PDB entry 5L9Z | X-ray diffraction, 1.57 A resolution | chains A and B

# Chain A
Molecule: Heparanase
Organism: Homo sapiens
Notes: EC 3.2.1.166
Reference sequence: Q9Y251 (HPSE_HUMAN); residue numbers follow UniProt; this construct covers 158-543
Amino-acid sequence (389 residues; numbered 155 to 543; the number before each row is that of its first residue):
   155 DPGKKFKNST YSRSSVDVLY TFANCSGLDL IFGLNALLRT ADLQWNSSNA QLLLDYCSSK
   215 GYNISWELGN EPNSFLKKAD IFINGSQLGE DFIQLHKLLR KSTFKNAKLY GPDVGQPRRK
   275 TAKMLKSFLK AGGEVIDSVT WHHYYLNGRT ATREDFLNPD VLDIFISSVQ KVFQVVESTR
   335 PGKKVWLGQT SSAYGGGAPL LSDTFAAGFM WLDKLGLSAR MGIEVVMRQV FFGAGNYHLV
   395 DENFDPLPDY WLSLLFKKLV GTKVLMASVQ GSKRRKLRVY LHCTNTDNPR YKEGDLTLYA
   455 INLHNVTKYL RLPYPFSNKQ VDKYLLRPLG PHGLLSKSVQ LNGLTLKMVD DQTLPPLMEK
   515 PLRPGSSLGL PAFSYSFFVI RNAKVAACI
Not modelled in the structure: 155-158
Differences from the reference sequence: expression tag (155-157); variant Arg307 (Lys in Q9Y251); engineered mutation Gln343 (Glu in Q9Y251)
Disulfide bonds: Cys437-Cys542
Covalent attachments: N-acetylglucosamine (NAG) linked to Asn200, Asn217, Asn238, Asn459
Small-molecule neighbours: GUX ((1R,2S,3R,4S,5S,6R)-7-[8-[(azanylidene-{4}-azanylidene)amino]octyl]-3,4,5-tris(oxidanyl)-7-azabicyclo[4.1.0]heptane-2-carboxylic acid): Asn224, Glu225, Gln270, Arg272, Tyr298, Tyr299, Leu300, Gln343, Tyr348, Gly349, Gly350, Gln383, Tyr391
UniProt features mapped onto this chain:
  - region: Phe527 to Ile543 (Required for transferring proheparanase to the Golgi apparatus, secretion and subsequent enzyme activity and for enhancement of PKB/AKT1 phosphorylation)
  - active site: Glu225 (Proton donor)
  - binding site (heparan sulfate group): Lys158 to Asn162, Gln270 to Lys280, His296, Arg303, Tyr348 to Gly350, Gly389 to Tyr391
  - glycosylation (N-linked (GlcNAc...) asparagine): Asn162, Asn178, Asn200, Asn217, Asn238, Asn459
  - natural variant: Asn260 (N260S: In some hepatocellular carcinoma), Arg307 (K307R: this construct carries the variant)
  - mutagenesis: Lys158 (K158A: No association with GS-modified heparin; when associated with K-158), Lys161 (K161A: Two-fold increase in the level of secretion upon addition of GS-modified heparin. No association with GS-modified heparin; when associated with K-161), Asn162 (N162Q: Faster electrophoretic migration typical of a size reduction and important decrease of secretion. Larger size reduction; when associated with Q-178; Q-200; Q-217; Q-238 and Q-459), Asn178 (N178Q: Faster electrophoretic migration typical of a size reduction and important decrease of secretion. Larger size reduction; when associated with Q-162; Q-200; Q-217; Q-238 and Q-459), Asn200 (N200Q: Faster electrophoretic migration typical of a size reduction and partial decrease in secretion. Larger size reduction; when associated with Q-162; Q-178; Q-217; Q-238 and Q-459), Asn217 (N217Q: Faster electrophoretic migration typical of a size reduction and partial decrease in secretion. Larger size reduction; when associated with Q-162; Q-178; Q-200; Q-238 and Q-459), Glu225 (E225A: Loss of heparanase activity. No effect on HPSE-mediated cell adhesion), Asn238 (N238Q: Faster electrophoretic migration typical of a size reduction. Larger size reduction and important decrease of secretion; when associated with Q-162; Q-178; Q-200; Q-217 and Q-459), Asp367 (D367A: Strong decrease in heparanase activity), Glu378 (E378A: No reduction in heparanase activity), Glu396 (E396A: No reduction in heparanase activity), Val414 (V414K: Abolishes processing, secretion and enzyme activity), 17 further mutagenesis entries in UniProt

# Chain B
Molecule: Heparanase
Organism: Homo sapiens
Notes: EC 3.2.1.166
Reference sequence: Q9Y251 (HPSE_HUMAN); residue numbers follow UniProt; this construct covers 36-109
Amino-acid sequence (77 residues; row label = number of the first residue in the row):
    33 DPGQDVVDLD FFTQEPLHLV SPSFLSVTID ANLATDPRFL ILLGSPKLRT LARGLSPAYL
    93 RFGGTKTDFL IFDPKKE
Not modelled in the structure: 33-35
Differences from the reference sequence: expression tag (33-35)
Small-molecule neighbours: GUX ((1R,2S,3R,4S,5S,6R)-7-[8-[(azanylidene-{4}-azanylidene)amino]octyl]-3,4,5-tris(oxidanyl)-7-azabicyclo[4.1.0]heptane-2-carboxylic acid): Asp62, Gly96, Thr97
UniProt features mapped onto this chain:
  - binding site (heparan sulfate group): Asp62 to Asn64, Thr97

# Interface between chain A and chain B
Pairs across the interface (206):
  Phe160(A) with Thr97(B); Phe101(B), hydrophobic
  Lys161(A) with Lys98(B), hydrogen bond (backbone-side chain); Phe101(B)
  Asn162(A) with Phe101(B); Ile103(B)
  Ser163(A) with Lys98(B), hydrogen bond; Phe101(B), hydrogen bond (backbone-backbone); Leu102(B); Ile103(B), hydrogen bond (backbone-backbone)
  Thr164(A) with Ile103(B); Asp105(B); Lys108(B), hydrogen bond (backbone-side chain)
  Tyr165(A) with Leu102(B), hydrophobic; Ile103(B), hydrogen bond (backbone-backbone); Phe104(B); Asp105(B), hydrogen bond (backbone-backbone)
  Ser166(A) with Asp105(B); Lys108(B)
  Arg167(A) with Phe104(B); Pro106(B), hydrogen bond (side chain-backbone); Lys108(B)
  Ser168(A) with Leu72(B); Glu109(B)
  Ser169(A) with Phe71(B)
  Val172(A) with Phe71(B); Leu72(B), hydrophobic; Leu75(B), hydrophobic
  Leu173(A) with Phe94(B), hydrophobic
  Thr175(A) with Arg81(B)
  Phe176(A) with Leu75(B); Arg81(B); Ala84(B), hydrophobic; Leu92(B), hydrophobic
  Cys179(A) with Arg81(B); Arg85(B), hydrogen bond (backbone-side chain)
  Ser180(A) with Arg81(B); Ala84(B); Arg85(B); Ser88(B)
  Gly181(A) with Ser88(B), hydrogen bond (backbone-side chain)
  Leu182(A) with Ala84(B); Ala90(B)
  Asp183(A) with Ala90(B), hydrogen bond (backbone-backbone); Tyr91(B); Leu92(B), hydrogen bond (backbone-backbone)
  Leu184(A) with Leu92(B)
  Ile185(A) with Tyr91(B), hydrophobic; Leu92(B), hydrogen bond (backbone-backbone); Arg93(B); Phe94(B), hydrogen bond (backbone-backbone)
  Phe186(A) with Phe94(B), hydrophobic
  Gly187(A) with Phe94(B), hydrogen bond (backbone-backbone); Thr99(B)
  Leu188(A) with Thr99(B); Asp100(B)
  Asn189(A) with Thr99(B); Asp100(B), hydrogen bond (side chain-backbone); Phe101(B); Leu102(B), hydrogen bond (side chain-backbone)
  Ala190(A) with Asp100(B), hydrogen bond (backbone-side chain)
  Leu191(A) with Asp100(B)
  Asn203(A) with Ile103(B); Phe104(B), hydrogen bond (side chain-backbone)
  Leu206(A) with Phe104(B)
  Leu207(A) with Phe104(B)
  Tyr210(A) with Phe104(B), hydrophobic
  Glu221(A) with Arg93(B), salt bridge
  Gly223(A) with Asp100(B)
  Asn224(A) with Arg93(B), hydrogen bond; Gly96(B), hydrogen bond (side chain-backbone); Thr97(B); Thr99(B); Asp100(B), hydrogen bond (backbone-side chain)
  Phe229(A) with Asp100(B)
  Lys232(A) with Thr97(B); Phe101(B)
  Tyr264(A) with Tyr91(B)
  Asp267(A) with Arg93(B), salt bridge
  Trp340(A) with Tyr91(B), hydrophobic
  Gly342(A) with Thr60(B); Arg93(B)
  Gln343(A) with Arg93(B); Gly96(B)
  Trp365(A) with Leu57(B), hydrophobic
  Leu369(A) with Phe56(B); Leu57(B), hydrophobic
  Ala373(A) with His50(B); Val52(B), hydrophobic; Phe56(B), hydrophobic
  Arg374(A) with Leu49(B); His50(B), hydrogen bond (backbone-side chain)
  Met375(A) with His50(B)
  Gly376(A) with His50(B)
  Ile377(A) with Val52(B); Phe56(B)
  Glu378(A) with Val52(B); Ser53(B), hydrogen bond (backbone-backbone); Phe56(B)
  Val379(A) with Ser53(B); Ser55(B); Phe56(B); Ser58(B)
  Val380(A) with Phe56(B), hydrogen bond (backbone-backbone); Leu57(B); Ser58(B), hydrogen bond (backbone-backbone)
  Met381(A) with Ser58(B); Thr60(B); Arg93(B)
  Arg382(A) with Ser58(B), hydrogen bond (backbone-backbone); Val59(B); Thr60(B), hydrogen bond (backbone-backbone)
  Gln383(A) with Thr60(B), hydrogen bond; Asp62(B), hydrogen bond
  Val384(A) with Thr60(B); Asp62(B)
  Phe385(A) with Val59(B), hydrophobic; Thr60(B), hydrogen bond (backbone-backbone); Leu80(B), hydrophobic; Leu83(B); Ala84(B)
  Phe386(A) with Ile61(B); Leu80(B), hydrophobic
  Leu393(A) with Val59(B), hydrophobic
  Val394(A) with Leu80(B), hydrophobic; Leu83(B), hydrophobic
  Phe398(A) with Leu74(B); Ser77(B); Lys79(B), hydrogen bond (backbone-side chain); Leu83(B)
  Asp399(A) with Lys79(B), salt bridge
  Tyr404(A) with Leu83(B), hydrogen bond (side chain-backbone)
  Ser407(A) with Leu57(B)
  Leu408(A) with Gly86(B)
  Phe410(A) with Phe56(B), hydrophobic; Leu57(B), hydrophobic
  Lys411(A) with Pro54(B); Leu57(B), hydrogen bond (side chain-backbone); Gly86(B); Leu87(B), hydrogen bond (side chain-backbone); Pro89(B), hydrogen bond (side chain-backbone)
  Lys412(A) with Gly86(B), hydrogen bond (side chain-backbone)
  Thr416(A) with His50(B); Leu51(B); Val52(B), hydrogen bond (backbone-backbone); Ser53(B); Pro54(B)
  Lys417(A) with Pro48(B); His50(B); Leu51(B)
  Val418(A) with Pro48(B); Leu49(B), hydrogen bond (backbone-backbone); His50(B), hydrogen bond (backbone-backbone); Val52(B), hydrophobic
  Leu419(A) with Phe44(B); Glu47(B); Pro48(B), hydrophobic; Leu49(B)
  Met420(A) with Phe43(B); Phe44(B), hydrogen bond (backbone-backbone); Leu49(B), hydrophobic
  Ala421(A) with Asp42(B); Phe43(B), hydrophobic
  Ser422(A) with Leu41(B); Asp42(B), hydrogen bond (backbone-backbone)
  Val423(A) with Val39(B), hydrophobic; Asp40(B); Leu41(B), hydrophobic
  Gln424(A) with Asp40(B), hydrogen bond (backbone-backbone); Asp42(B), hydrogen bond
  Leu431(A) with Val39(B), hydrophobic
  Leu435(A) with Phe43(B), hydrophobic
  Leu452(A) with Leu41(B), hydrophobic
  Val460(A) with Asp37(B)
  Thr461(A) with Asp37(B)
  Lys462(A) with Asp37(B), salt bridge
  Tyr463(A) with Asp37(B), hydrogen bond (backbone-backbone); Val38(B); Val39(B), hydrogen bond (backbone-backbone)
  Leu464(A) with Val39(B); Leu41(B), hydrophobic
  Arg465(A) with Val38(B); Val39(B), hydrogen bond (backbone-backbone); Asp40(B), salt bridge; Leu41(B), hydrogen bond (backbone-backbone)
  Leu466(A) with Phe43(B), hydrophobic
  Pro467(A) with Leu41(B); Phe43(B), hydrophobic
  Phe470(A) with Phe43(B), hydrophobic
  Met502(A) with Lys79(B); Thr82(B); Leu83(B), hydrophobic
  Asp505(A) with Pro78(B); Lys79(B); Thr82(B), hydrogen bond (backbone-side chain)
  Gln506(A) with Pro78(B); Thr82(B)
  Thr507(A) with Thr82(B)
  Leu508(A) with Leu83(B), hydrophobic; Gly86(B)
  Ile534(A) with Phe43(B), hydrophobic
  Val539(A) with Thr45(B)
  Ala541(A) with Thr45(B); Gln46(B); Glu47(B); Pro48(B)
Other interface residues (no listed pair), chain A (108 interface residues in all): Val170, Ala177, Leu192, Ala233, His296, Ser372, Gly387, Asn397, Pro400, Gly415, Val433, Leu450
Other interface residues (no listed pair), chain B (66 interface residues in all): Gln36, Leu65, Thr67, Gly95, Lys107

# Overview
108 residues of chain A and 66 residues of chain B are in contact, with 49 hydrogen bonds and 5 salt bridges.
Among the polar pairs are Glu221(A)-Arg93(B), Asp267(A)-Arg93(B) and Asp399(A)-Lys79(B). Compound GUX is bound
between chain A and chain B.
Here chain A is Heparanase and chain B is Heparanase, both from Homo sapiens. Entry 5L9Z (Crystal structure of
human heparanase nucleophile mutant (E343Q), in complex with unreacted glucuronic acid configured aziridine
...) was determined by X-ray diffraction together with 5L77, 5L9Y and 5G0Q from the same study.
